3OE7 - chains C and G of the 9 polymer chains in the assembly; structure by X-ray diffraction, 3.19 A resolution.

== Chain C ==
Protein: ATP synthase subunit alpha
Organism: Saccharomyces cerevisiae
Notes: EC 3.6.3.14
UniProt: P07251 (ATPA_YEAST); residues 1-510 here correspond to UniProt positions 36-545 (UniProt number = residue number + 35)
Amino-acid sequence (510 residues; each row starts with the number of its first residue):
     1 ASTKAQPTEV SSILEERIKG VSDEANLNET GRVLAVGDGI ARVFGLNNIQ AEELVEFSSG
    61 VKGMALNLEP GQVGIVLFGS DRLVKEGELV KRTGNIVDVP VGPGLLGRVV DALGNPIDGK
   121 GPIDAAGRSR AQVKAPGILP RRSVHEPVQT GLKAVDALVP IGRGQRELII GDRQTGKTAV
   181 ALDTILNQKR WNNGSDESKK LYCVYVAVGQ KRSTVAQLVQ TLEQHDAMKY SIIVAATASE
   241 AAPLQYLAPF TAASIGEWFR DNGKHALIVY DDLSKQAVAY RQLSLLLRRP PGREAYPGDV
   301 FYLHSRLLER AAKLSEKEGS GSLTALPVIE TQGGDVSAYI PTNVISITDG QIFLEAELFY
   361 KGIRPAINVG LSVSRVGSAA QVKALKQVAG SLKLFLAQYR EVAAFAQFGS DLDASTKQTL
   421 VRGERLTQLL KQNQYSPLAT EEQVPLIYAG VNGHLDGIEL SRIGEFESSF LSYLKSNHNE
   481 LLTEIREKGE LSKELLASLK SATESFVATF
Disordered / not traced: 1-25, 510
Metal / ion sites: Mg2+: Thr178 (together with AMP-PNP)
Ligand contacts: AMP-PNP (ANP; phosphoaminophosphonic acid-adenylate ester): Asp172, Arg173, Gln174, Thr175, Gly176, Lys177, Thr178, Ala179, Glu330, Phe359, Arg364, Pro365, Gln432, Asn433, Gln434
Curated features (UniProtKB/Swiss-Prot):
  - binding site (ATP): Gly171 to Thr178
  - site: Ser372 (Required for activity)
  - modified residue (Phosphoserine): Ser22, Ser143
What the authors report for this chain:
  - binding site for phosphate ion: Arg375

== Chain G ==
Protein: ATP synthase subunit gamma
Organism: Saccharomyces cerevisiae
Notes: EC 3.6.3.14
UniProt: P38077 (ATPG_YEAST); residues 1-278 here correspond to UniProt positions 34-311 (UniProt number = residue number + 33)
Amino-acid sequence (278 residues; numbered 1 to 278; the number before each row is that of its first residue):
     1 ATLKEVEMRL KSIKNIEKIT KTMKIVASTR LSKAEKAKIS AKKMDEAEQL FYKNAETKNL
    61 DVEATETGAP KELIVAITSD KGLCGSIHSQ LAKAVRRHLN DQPNADIVTI GDKIKMQLLR
   121 THPNNIKLSI NGIGKDAPTF QESALIADKL LSVMKAGTYP KISIFYNDPV SSLSFEPSEK
   181 PIFNAKTIEQ SPSFGKFEID TDANVPRDLF EYTLANQMLT AMAQGYAAEI SARRNAMDNA
   241 SKNAGDMINR YSILYNRTRQ AVITNELVDT ITGASSLG
Disordered / not traced: 60-70, 277-278
Construct notes: engineered mutation Thr270 (Ile303 in P38077)

== Interface between chain C and chain G ==
Residue-residue contacts (7; chain C residue first):
  Arg293(C) - Asp269(G)
  Glu294(C) - Asp269(G)  hydrogen bond (backbone-side chain)
  Asp335(C) - Thr2(G)
  Gly409(C) - Lys113(G)  hydrogen bond (backbone-side chain)
  Asp411(C) - Asp112(G)
  Asp411(C) - Lys115(G)  salt bridge
  Asp411(C) - Met116(G)
Also at the interface, not in a pair above, chain C (12 interface residues in all): Pro290, Pro291, Gly292, Ala295, Gly333, Phe408, Ser410
Also at the interface, not in a pair above, chain G (9 interface residues in all): Glu5, Thr272, Ser276

== In short ==
Chain C and chain G form an interface of 12 and 9 residues respectively, with 2 hydrogen bonds and 1 salt
bridge. Polar pairs include Asp411(C)-Lys115(G), Glu294(C)-Asp269(G) and Gly409(C)-Lys113(G). Ligands of chain
C: AMP-PNP. From UniProt: 8 ATP-binding residues on chain C. The paper reports a binding site for phosphate
ion at Arg375(C).
Chain C is ATP synthase subunit alpha and chain G is ATP synthase subunit gamma, both from Saccharomyces
cerevisiae; the structure, Structure of four mutant forms of yeast f1 ATPase: gamma-I270T, was determined by
X-ray diffraction (same publication as 3OEH and 3OFN).
